PDB entry 4UT9 | X-ray diffraction, 3.20 A resolution | chains A and L of the 3 polymer chains in the assembly

# Chain A
Name: Envelope glycoprotein E
Organism: Dengue virus 2
Notes: fragment: soluble ectodomain, residues 281-671
Reference sequence: Q68Y26 (Q68Y26_9FLAV); residues 1-391 here correspond to UniProt positions 281-671 (UniProt number = residue number + 280)
Chain sequence (425 residues; row label = number of the first residue in the row; note: 1000 numbers in that range are skipped by the numbering (no residue carries them; nothing is unmodelled there)):
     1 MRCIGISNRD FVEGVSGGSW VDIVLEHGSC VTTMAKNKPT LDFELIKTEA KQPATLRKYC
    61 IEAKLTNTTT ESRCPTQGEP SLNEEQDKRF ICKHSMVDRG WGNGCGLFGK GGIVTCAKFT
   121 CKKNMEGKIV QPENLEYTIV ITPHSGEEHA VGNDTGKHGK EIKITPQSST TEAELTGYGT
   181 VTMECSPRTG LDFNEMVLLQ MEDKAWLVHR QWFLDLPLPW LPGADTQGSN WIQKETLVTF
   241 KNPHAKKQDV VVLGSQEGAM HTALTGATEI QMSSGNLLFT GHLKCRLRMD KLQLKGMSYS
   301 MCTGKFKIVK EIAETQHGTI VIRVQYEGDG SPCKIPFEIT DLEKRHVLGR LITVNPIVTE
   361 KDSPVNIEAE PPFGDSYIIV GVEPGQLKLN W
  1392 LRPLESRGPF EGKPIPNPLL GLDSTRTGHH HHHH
Unresolved in the structure: 16-20, 148-158, 168-169, 1396-1425
Disulfide bonds: Cys3-Cys30, Cys60-Cys121, Cys74-Cys105, Cys92-Cys116, Cys185-Cys285, Cys302-Cys333
Covalent attachments: N-acetylglucosamine (NAG) linked to Asn67
Differences from the reference sequence: expression tag (1392-1425); conflict Lys118 (Met398 in Q68Y26)
What the authors report for this chain:
  - conformationally variable residues (order/disorder transition): Glu148 to Gly159

# Chain L
Name: Broadly neutralizing human antibody EDE1 C10
Organism: Homo sapiens
Notes: fragment: scfv, light chain domain; antibody fragment or engineered binder
Chain sequence (154 residues; each row starts with the number of its first residue; note: 1 number in that range is skipped by the numbering (no residue carries it; nothing is unmodelled there); a row labelled like 27A-27C holds insertion residues (27A, then the next letters in order); numbers below 1 keep their minus sign (Ser-5 is residue -5)):
    -5 SGGGASQSAL TQPAS
    11 VSGSPGQSIT ISCTGTS
27A-27C SDV
    28 GGFNYVSWFQ QHPGKAPKLM LYDVTSRPSG VSSRFSGSKS GNTASLTISG LQAEDEADYY
    88 CSSHTSRG
   95A T
    96 WVFGGGTKLT V
  106A L
   107 AAADDDDKAG WSHPQFEKGG GSGGGSGGGS WSHPQFEK
Unresolved in the structure: -5 to 0, 107-144
Disulfide bonds: Cys23-Cys88

# Interface between chain A and chain L
Residue-residue contacts - 19 pairs, chain A then chain L:
  Thr70(A) with Arg94(L)
  Glu71(A) with Ser93(L); Arg94(L), salt bridge
  Ser72(A) with Phe30(L); Ser93(L), hydrogen bond (backbone-backbone)
  Cys74(A) with Gly29(L), hydrogen bond (side chain-backbone); Phe30(L), hydrophobic
  Gln77(A) with Gly29(L)
  Ser81(A) with Arg94(L), hydrogen bond (backbone-side chain)
  Leu82(A) with Arg94(L)
  Asn83(A) with Arg94(L)
  Glu84(A) with Arg94(L), salt bridge
  Arg99(A) with Phe30(L)
  Asn103(A) with Tyr32(L), hydrogen bond (backbone-side chain)
  Gly104(A) with Phe30(L); Asn31(L), hydrogen bond (backbone-backbone); Tyr32(L)
  Cys105(A) with Asn31(L), hydrogen bond (backbone-side chain)
  Gly106(A) with Asn31(L)
Other interface residues (no listed pair), chain A (16 interface residues in all): Arg73, Trp101
Other interface residues (no listed pair), chain L (8 interface residues in all): Asp50, Gly95
Interface features reported in the paper:
  - residue pairs: Glu71(A)-Arg94(L), Ser72(A)-Ser93(L), Ser81(A)-Arg94(L), Gly104(A)-Asn31(L)
  - epitope / paratope residues, chain A: Asn67(A), Glu71(A), Ser72(A), Ser81(A), Val97(A), Gly104(A)

# Overview
16 residues of chain A and 8 residues of chain L are in contact, with 6 hydrogen bonds and 2 salt bridges.
Polar pairs include Glu71(A)-Arg94(L), Glu84(A)-Arg94(L) and Cys74(A)-Gly29(L). The authors report contacts
between Glu71(A) and Arg94(L), Ser72(A) and Ser93(L) and Ser81(A) and Arg94(L) among others. From the paper:
epitope/paratope residues Asn67(A), Glu71(A) and Ser72(A) among others; conformational variability at
Glu148(A).
Here chain A is Envelope glycoprotein E (Dengue virus 2) and chain L is Broadly neutralizing human antibody
EDE1 C10 (Homo sapiens). Entry 4UT9 (Crystal structure of dengue 2 virus envelope glycoprotein dimer in
complex with the ScFv fragment of ...) was determined by X-ray diffraction, deposited together with 4UT6,
4UT7, 4UTB and 4UTC.
